8DHH - chain A; structure by X-ray diffraction, 2.02 A resolution.

[Chain A]
Protein: Dihydroorotate dehydrogenase (quinone), mitochondrial
Source organism: Homo sapiens
Notes: EC 1.3.5.2; fragment: truncated
Reference sequence: Q02127 (PYRD_HUMAN); residues 30-396 here correspond to UniProt positions 29-395 (UniProt number = residue number - 1)
Sequence (369 residues; numbered 28 to 396; the number before each row is that of its first residue):
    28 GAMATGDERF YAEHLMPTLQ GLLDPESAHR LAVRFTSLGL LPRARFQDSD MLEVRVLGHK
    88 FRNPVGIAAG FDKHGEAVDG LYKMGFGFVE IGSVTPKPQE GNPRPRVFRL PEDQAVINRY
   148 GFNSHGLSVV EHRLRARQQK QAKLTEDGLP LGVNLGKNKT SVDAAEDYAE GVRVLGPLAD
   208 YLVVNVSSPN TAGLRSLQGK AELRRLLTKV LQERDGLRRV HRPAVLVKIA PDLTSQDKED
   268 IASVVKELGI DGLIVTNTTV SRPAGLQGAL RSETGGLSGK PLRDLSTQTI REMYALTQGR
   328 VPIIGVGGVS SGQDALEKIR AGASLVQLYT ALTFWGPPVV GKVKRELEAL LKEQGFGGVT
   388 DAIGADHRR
Not modelled in the structure: 28, 217-225, 396
Differences from the reference sequence: expression tag (28-29)
Ligand contacts:
  - FMN (flavin mononucleotide): Ala95, Ala96, Gly97, Lys100, Gly119, Ser120, Val143, Asn145, Tyr147, Asn181, Asn212, Lys255, Thr283, Asn284, Thr285, Ser305, Gly306, Leu309, Val333, Gly334, Gly335, Val336, Gln354, Leu355, Tyr356, Thr357
  - orotic acid (ORO): Lys100, Asn145, Arg146, Tyr147, Gly148, Phe149, Asn212, Asn284, Thr285
  - TMK ((6M)-N-(3-chloro-2-methoxy-5-methylpyridin-4-yl)-6-[4-ethyl-3-(hydroxymethyl)-5-oxo-4,5-dihydro-1H-1,2,4-triazol-1-yl]-5-fluoro-2-{[(2S)-1,1,1-trifluoropropan-2-yl]oxy}pyridine-3-carboxamide): Tyr38, Leu42, Met43, Leu46, Gln47, Leu50, Pro52, Ala55, His56, Leu58, Ala59, Phe62, Thr63, Leu67, Leu68, Phe98, Met111, Val134, Arg136, Val143, Tyr356, Leu359, Thr360, Gly363, Pro364
UniProt features mapped onto this chain:
  - active site: Ser215 (Nucleophile)
  - binding site (FMN): Ala96 to Lys100, Ser120, Asn181, Asn212, Lys255, Thr283, Gly306, Gly335, Tyr356, Thr357
  - binding site (substrate): Lys100, Asn145 to Phe149, Asn212 to Asn217, Asn284, Thr285

[Summary]
Ligands of chain A: flavin mononucleotide, orotic acid and compound TMK. Curated annotation (UniProt) lists
active-site residue Ser215, 14 FMN-binding residues and 14 substrate-binding residues.
Chain A is Dihydroorotate dehydrogenase (quinone), mitochondrial (Homo sapiens); the structure, Dhodh in
complex with ligand 29, was determined by X-ray diffraction (same publication as 8DHF and 8DHG).
